Entry 5YW2 (X-ray diffraction, 2.28 A resolution); this record covers chains A and B.

== Chain A (and B) ==
Name: Adenine phosphoribosyltransferase
From: Francisella tularensis
Notes: EC 2.4.2.7; chain B of this document is another copy of the same molecule, construct and numbering; everything in this record applies to it too
UniProt: A0A0E2ZLA9 (A0A0E2ZLA9_FRATU); residues 1-175 here = UniProt positions 1-175
Amino-acid sequence (179 residues; row label = number of the first residue in the row; numbers below 1 keep their minus sign (Asp-3 is residue -3)):
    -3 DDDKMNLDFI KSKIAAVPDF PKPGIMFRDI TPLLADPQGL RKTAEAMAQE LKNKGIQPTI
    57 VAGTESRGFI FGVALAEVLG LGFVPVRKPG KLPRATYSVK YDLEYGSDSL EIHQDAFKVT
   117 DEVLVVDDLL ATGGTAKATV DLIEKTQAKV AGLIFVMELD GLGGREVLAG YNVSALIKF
Unresolved in the structure: -3
Differences from the reference sequence: expression tag (-3 to 0)

== Interface between chain A and chain B ==
Pairs across the interface (65):
  Phe16(A) with Gly86(B); Lys87(B); Leu88(B); Pro89(B)
  Phe23(A) with Pro89(B), hydrophobic
  Asp25(A) with Pro89(B); Arg90(B), salt bridge; His109(B)
  Thr27(A) with Arg90(B), hydrogen bond; His109(B), hydrogen bond
  Leu30(A) with Gly78(B); Phe79(B), hydrogen bond (backbone-backbone)
  Ala31(A) with Ile56(B); Gly78(B); Phe79(B), hydrogen bond (backbone-backbone)
  Pro33(A) with Gly76(B); Leu77(B); Gly78(B)
  Leu36(A) with Val69(B), hydrophobic; Glu73(B)
  Arg37(A) with Glu73(B), salt bridge; Gly76(B)
  Glu61(A) with Ser62(B)
  Ser62(A) with Glu61(B); Ser62(B), hydrogen bond; Phe65(B); Arg83(B)
  Arg63(A) with Arg83(B); Lys87(B)
  Phe65(A) with Ser62(B); Ile66(B), hydrophobic
  Ile66(A) with Phe65(B), hydrophobic; Val69(B)
  Val69(A) with Leu36(B), hydrophobic; Ile66(B); Val69(B), hydrophobic
  Ala70(A) with Glu73(B)
  Glu73(A) with Leu36(B); Arg37(B), salt bridge; Glu73(B)
  Val74(A) with Glu73(B)
  Gly76(A) with Pro33(B); Arg37(B)
  Leu77(A) with Pro33(B)
  Gly78(A) with Leu30(B); Ala31(B); Asp32(B); Pro33(B)
  Phe79(A) with Leu30(B), hydrogen bond (backbone-backbone); Ala31(B), hydrogen bond (backbone-backbone)
  Pro81(A) with Thr27(B)
  Arg83(A) with Ser62(B); Arg63(B)
  Gly86(A) with Phe16(B)
  Lys87(A) with Arg63(B), hydrogen bond (backbone-side chain)
  Leu88(A) with Phe16(B)
  Pro89(A) with Phe16(B); Phe23(B), hydrophobic; Asp25(B)
  Arg90(A) with Val13(B); Asp25(B), salt bridge; Thr27(B), hydrogen bond; Pro28(B)
  His109(A) with Asp25(B); Thr27(B), hydrogen bond
Other interface residues (no listed pair), chain A (35 interface residues in all): Val13, Pro28, Asp32, Ala40, Ile56
Other interface residues (no listed pair), chain B (35 interface residues in all): Ala11, Ala70, Ala72, Pro81

== Overview ==
The chain A/chain B interface involves 35 residues from each chain, with 10 hydrogen bonds and 4 salt bridges.
Polar pairs include Asp25(A)-Arg90(B), Arg37(A)-Glu73(B) and Thr27(A)-Arg90(B).
Chain A and chain B are both Adenine phosphoribosyltransferase (Francisella tularensis); the structure,
Crystal structure of Adenine phosphoribosyltransferase from Francisella tularensis, was determined by X-ray
diffraction.
